3TF7 - chains C and A of the 3 polymer chains in the assembly; structure by X-ray diffraction, 2.75 A resolution.

== Chain C ==
Protein: 42F3 Mut7 scFv (42F3 alpha chain, linker, 42F3 beta chain)
Organism: Mus musculus
Notes: antibody fragment or engineered binder
Amino-acid sequence (256 residues; each row starts with the number of its first residue; numbers below 1 keep their minus sign (Met-2 is residue -2)):
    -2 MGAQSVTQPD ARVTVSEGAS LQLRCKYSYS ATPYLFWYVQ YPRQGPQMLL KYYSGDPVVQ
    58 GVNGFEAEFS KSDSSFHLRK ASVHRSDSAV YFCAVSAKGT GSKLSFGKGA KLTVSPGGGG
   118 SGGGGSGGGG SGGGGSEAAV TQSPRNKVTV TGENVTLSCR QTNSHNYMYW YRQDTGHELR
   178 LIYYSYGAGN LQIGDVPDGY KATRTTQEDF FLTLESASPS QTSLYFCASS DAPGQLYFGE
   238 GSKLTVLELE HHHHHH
Unresolved in the structure: -2 to 0, 114-134
Disulfides: Cys22-Cys90, Cys156-Cys224

== Chain A ==
Protein: H2-Ld SBM2
Organism: Mus musculus
Amino-acid sequence (180 residues; numbered 0 to 179; the number before each row is that of its first residue; numbering starts at 0):
     0 MGPHSMRYYE TATSRRGLGE PRYTSVGYVD DKEFVRFDSD AENPRYEPQV PWMEQEGPEY
    60 WERITQVAKG QEQWFRVNLR TLLGYYNQSA GGTHTLQRMY GCDVGSDGRL LRGYEQFAYD
   120 GCDYIALNED LRTWTAADMA AQITRRKWEQ AGAAEYYRAY LEGECVEWLH RYLKNGNATL
Unresolved in the structure: 0, 176-179
Disulfides: Cys101-Cys164

== Interface between chain C and chain A ==
Pairs across the interface (20; chain C residue first):
  Tyr31(C) with Tyr155(A)
  Lys48(C) with Ala150(A), hydrogen bond (side chain-backbone)
  Tyr50(C) with Ala150(A); Gly151(A); Glu154(A); Tyr155(A)
  Ser51(C) with Glu154(A), hydrogen bond (side chain-backbone); Arg157(A); Ala158(A)
  Gly52(C) with Arg157(A)
  Asp53(C) with Arg131(A), salt bridge
  Asn163(C) with Val76(A)
  Tyr183(C) with Gln72(A); Trp73(A); Val76(A), hydrophobic; Asn77(A), hydrogen bond
  Asp228(C) with Lys146(A), salt bridge
  Ala229(C) with Ala150(A), hydrophobic
  Pro230(C) with Tyr155(A), hydrophobic
  Gln232(C) with Ala150(A), hydrogen bond (side chain-backbone)
Other interface residues (no listed pair), chain C (14 interface residues in all): Lys95, Gly184
Other interface residues (no listed pair), chain A (13 interface residues in all): Thr80
The authors on this interface:
  - pairs named by the authors: Tyr31(C)-Tyr155(A), Tyr50(C)-Tyr155(A), Ser51(C)-Glu154(A) (hydrogen bond)
  - interface residues, chain C: Lys48(C), Ser51(C), Gly52(C)
  - interface residues, chain A: Glu154(A), Tyr155(A)

== In short ==
The interface between chain C and chain A involves 14 residues on one side and 13 on the other; the contacts
include 4 hydrogen bonds and 2 salt bridges. Among the polar pairs are Asp53(C)-Arg131(A), Asp228(C)-Lys146(A)
and Lys48(C)-Ala150(A). The paper describes contacts between Tyr31(C) and Tyr155(A) and Tyr50(C) and
Tyr155(A); a hydrogen bond between Ser51(C) and Glu154(A). The paper reports interface residues Lys48(C),
Ser51(C) and Glu154(A) among others.
Chain C is 42F3 Mut7 scFv (42F3 alpha chain, linker, 42F3 beta chain) and chain A is H2-Ld SBM2, both from Mus
musculus; the structure, 42F3 QL9/H2-Ld complex, was determined by X-ray diffraction, deposited together with
3TFK, 3TJH and 3TPU.
